Entry 6E7U (X-ray diffraction, 2.27 A resolution); this record covers chains A and B.

[Chain A]
Name: Glutamate receptor ionotropic, NMDA 1
Organism: Xenopus laevis
Notes: fragment: Extracellular residues 23-407
Reference sequence: A0A1L8F5J9 (NMDZ1_XENLA), isoform A0A1L8F5J9-8; residue numbers follow UniProt; this construct covers 23-407
Amino-acid sequence (385 residues; numbered 23 to 407; the number before each row is that of its first residue):
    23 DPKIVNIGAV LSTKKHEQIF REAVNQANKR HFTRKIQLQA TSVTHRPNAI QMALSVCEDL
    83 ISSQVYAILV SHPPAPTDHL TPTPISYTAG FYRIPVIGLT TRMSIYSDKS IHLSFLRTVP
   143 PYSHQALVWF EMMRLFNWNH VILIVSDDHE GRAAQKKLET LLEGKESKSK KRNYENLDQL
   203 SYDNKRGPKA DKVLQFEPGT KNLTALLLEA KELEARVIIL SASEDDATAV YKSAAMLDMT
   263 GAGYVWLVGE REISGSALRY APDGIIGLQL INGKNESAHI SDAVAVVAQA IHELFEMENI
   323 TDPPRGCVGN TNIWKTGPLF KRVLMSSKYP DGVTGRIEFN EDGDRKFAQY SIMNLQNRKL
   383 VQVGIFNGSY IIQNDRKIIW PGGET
Disordered / not traced: 98-101, 187-208
Disulfide bonds: C79-C329
Covalent attachments: N-acetylglucosamine (NAG) linked to N297, N389
Construct notes: engineered mutation Q61 (Asn in A0A1L8F5J9), Q371 (Asn in A0A1L8F5J9)
Metal / ion sites: Na+: F137, D364
Small-molecule neighbours: HX7 (N-{4-[(2S)-3-{butyl[2-(3,4-dichlorophenyl)ethyl]amino}-2-hydroxypropoxy]phenyl}methanesulfonamide): Y109, T110, F113, R115, K131, S132, I133, L135

[Chain B]
Name: Glutamate receptor ionotropic, NMDA 2B
Organism: Rattus norvegicus
Notes: fragment: Extracellular residues 32-394
Reference sequence: Q00960 (NMDE2_RAT); numbering as in UniProt (aligned over 32-394)
Amino-acid sequence (363 residues; each row starts with the number of its first residue):
    32 PPSIGIAVIL VGTSDEVAIK DAHEKDDFHH LSVVPRVELV AMNETDPKSI ITRICDLMSD
    92 RKIQGVVFAD DTDQEAIAQI LDFISAQTLT PILGIHGGSS MIMADKDESS MFFQFGPSIE
   152 QQASVMLNIM EEYDWYIFSI VTTYFPGYQD FVNKIRSTIE NSFVGWELEE VLLLDMSLDD
   212 GDSKIQNQLK KLQSPIILLY CTKEEATYIF EVANSVGLTG YGYTWIVPSL VAGDTDTVPS
   272 EFPTGLISVS YDEWDYGLPA RVRDGIAIIT TAASDMLSEH SFIPEPKSSC YNTHEKRIYQ
   332 SNMLNRYLIN VTFEGRDLSF SEDGYQMHPK LVIILLNKER KWERVGKWKD KSLQMKYYVW
   392 PRM
Disordered / not traced: 55-58
Disulfide bonds: C86-C321
Covalent attachments: N-acetylglucosamine (NAG) linked to N74, N341
Construct notes: engineered mutation D348 (Asn in Q00960)
Small-molecule neighbours: HX7 (N-{4-[(2S)-3-{butyl[2-(3,4-dichlorophenyl)ethyl]amino}-2-hydroxypropoxy]phenyl}methanesulfonamide): P78, I82, Q110, I111, F114, M134, A135, D136, T174, Y175, F176, P177, L205, D206, M207, S208, E236
Curated features (UniProtKB/Swiss-Prot):
  - binding site (Zn(2+)): H127, E284
  - glycosylation (N-linked (GlcNAc...) asparagine): N74, N341
  - mutagenesis: H60 (H60A: Normal zinc binding), H127 (H127A: Reduced zinc binding), D283 (D283A: Slightly reduced zinc binding), E284 (E284A: Reduced zinc binding), H311 (H311A: Normal zinc binding), H359 (H359A: Normal zinc binding)

[Chain A / chain B interface]
Residue-residue contacts - 48 pairs, chain A then chain B:
  P69(A) - H325(B)
  N70(A) - C321(B)  hydrogen bond (side chain-backbone)
  N70(A) - Y322(B)
  N70(A) - N323(B)
  N70(A) - T324(B)  hydrogen bond
  N70(A) - H325(B)  hydrogen bond
  A71(A) - F114(B)
  A71(A) - Q118(B)
  I72(A) - I82(B)  hydrophobic
  I72(A) - Q118(B)
  I72(A) - T119(B)
  I72(A) - C321(B)  hydrophobic
  Q73(A) - Y322(B)  hydrogen bond (side chain-backbone)
  L76(A) - K79(B)
  L76(A) - I82(B)  hydrophobic
  L76(A) - T83(B)
  L76(A) - Y322(B)  hydrophobic
  E80(A) - K79(B)  salt bridge
  F113(A) - P78(B)
  F113(A) - A107(B)  hydrophobic
  Y114(A) - D77(B)
  Y114(A) - P78(B)
  K131(A) - Y175(B)
  K131(A) - D206(B)  salt bridge
  K131(A) - S208(B)
  S132(A) - Y175(B)  hydrogen bond (side chain-backbone)
  S132(A) - P177(B)
  S132(A) - Y179(B)
  L135(A) - S208(B)
  C329(A) - D77(B)
  C329(A) - K79(B)
  V330(A) - D77(B)
  V330(A) - K79(B)
  G331(A) - E75(B)
  G331(A) - D77(B)  hydrogen bond (backbone-side chain)
  N332(A) - D77(B)
  T333(A) - T76(B)
  T333(A) - D77(B)
  T333(A) - Q105(B)
  P340(A) - S208(B)
  P340(A) - L209(B)
  P340(A) - D210(B)  hydrogen bond (backbone-backbone)
  L341(A) - D210(B)
  K343(A) - S208(B)  hydrogen bond
  K343(A) - L209(B)
  R344(A) - L209(B)
  R344(A) - D210(B)  salt bridge
  R344(A) - D213(B)  salt bridge
Also at the interface, not in a pair above, chain A (26 interface residues in all): A75, C79, P106, Y109, M347
Also at the interface, not in a pair above, chain B (28 interface residues in all): S80, C86, I111

[Overview]
26 residues of chain A and 28 residues of chain B are in contact; the contacts include 8 hydrogen bonds and 4
salt bridges. Polar contacts include E80(A)-K79(B), K131(A)-D206(B) and R344(A)-D210(B). Compound HX7 is bound
between chain A and chain B.
Chain A is Glutamate receptor ionotropic, NMDA 1 (Xenopus laevis) and chain B is Glutamate receptor
ionotropic, NMDA 2B (Rattus norvegicus); the structure, Heterodimer of the GluN1b-GluN2B NMDA receptor
amino-terminal domains bound to allosteric inhibitor 93-31, was determined by X-ray diffraction.
